7PEU - chains A and J of the 27 polymer chains in the assembly; structure by electron microscopy, 7.20 A resolution (low resolution: residue-level contacts below are approximate; hydrogen-bond / salt-bridge calls are withheld).

Chain A:
Name: Histone H3.2
Source organism: Homo sapiens
UniProt: Q71DI3 (H32_HUMAN); residues 0-135 here correspond to UniProt positions 1-136 (UniProt number = residue number + 1)
Chain sequence (136 residues; numbered 0 to 135; the number before each row is that of its first residue; numbering starts at 0):
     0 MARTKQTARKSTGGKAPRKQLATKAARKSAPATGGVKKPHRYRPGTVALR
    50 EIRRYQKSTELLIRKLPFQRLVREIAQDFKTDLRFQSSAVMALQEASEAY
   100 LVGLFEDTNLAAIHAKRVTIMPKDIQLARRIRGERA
Unresolved in the structure: 0-36, 134-135
Sequence notes: engineered mutation Ala110 (Cys111 in Q71DI3)
UniProt features mapped onto this chain:
  - modified residue: Arg2 (Asymmetric dimethylarginine), Thr3 (Phosphothreonine), Lys4 (Allysine), Gln5 (5-glutamyl dopamine), Thr6 (Phosphothreonine), Arg8 (Citrulline), Lys9 (N6,N6,N6-trimethyllysine), Ser10 (ADP-ribosylserine), Thr11 (Phosphothreonine), Lys14 (N6-(2-hydroxyisobutyryl)lysine), Arg17 (Asymmetric dimethylarginine), Lys18 (N6-(2-hydroxyisobutyryl)lysine), Lys23 (N6-(2-hydroxyisobutyryl)lysine), Arg26 (Citrulline), Lys27 (N6,N6,N6-trimethyllysine), Ser28 (ADP-ribosylserine), Lys36 (N6,N6,N6-trimethyllysine), Lys37 (N6-methyllysine), Tyr41 (Phosphotyrosine), Lys56 (N6,N6,N6-trimethyllysine) and 8 more in UniProt
  - lipidation: Lys18 (N6-decanoyllysine)

Chain J:
Molecule: 520-nt DNA strand
Source organism: synthetic construct
Sequence (520 nucleotides; each row starts with the number of its first residue):
   181 GGCACTGGAACAGGATGTATATATGTGACACGTGCCTGGAGACTAGGGAG
   231 TAATCCCCTTGGCGGTTAAAACGCGGGGGACAGCGCGTACGTGCGTTTAA
   281 GCGGTGCTAGAGCTGTCTACGACCAATTGAGCGGCCTCGGCACCGGGATT
   331 CTCCAGGGGATGTGGATGCTCGGGTCCGGCACTGGAACAGGATGTATATA
   381 TGTGACACGTGCCTGGAGACTAGGGAGTAATCCCCTTGGCGGTTAAAACG
   431 CGGGGGACAGCGCGTACGTGCGTTTAAGCGGTGCTAGAGCTGTCTACGAC
   481 CAATTGAGCGGCCTCGGCACCGGGATTCTCCAGGGGATCCGGATGCTCGG
   531 GTCCGGCACGTGAACAGGATGTATATATGTGACACGTGCCTGGAGACTAG
   581 GGAGTAATCCCCTTGGCGGTTAAAACGCGGGGGACAGCGCGTACGTGCGT
   631 TTAAGCGGTGCTAGAGCTGTCTACGACCAATTGAGCGGCCTCGGCACCGG
   681 GATTCTCCAGGGGATCCGGA

Chain A / chain J interface:
Residue-residue contacts (29):
  His39(A) - DG627(J)
  Arg40(A) - DG625(J)
  Arg40(A) - DT626(J)
  Arg40(A) - DG627(J)
  Tyr41(A) - DT626(J)
  Tyr41(A) - DG627(J)
  Arg42(A) - DT626(J)
  Pro43(A) - DG625(J)
  Pro43(A) - DT626(J)
  Gly44(A) - DG625(J)
  Gly44(A) - DT626(J)
  Thr45(A) - DT626(J)
  Val46(A) - DT626(J)
  Val46(A) - DG627(J)
  Ala47(A) - DT626(J)
  Arg49(A) - DG551(J)
  Arg49(A) - DT552(J)
  Arg53(A) - DT552(J)
  Lys56(A) - DA553(J)
  Arg63(A) - DA634(J)
  Arg63(A) - DG635(J)
  Lys64(A) - DG635(J)
  Leu65(A) - DA634(J)
  Leu65(A) - DG635(J)
  Pro66(A) - DA634(J)
  Arg69(A) - DA634(J)
  Asp81(A) - DG644(J)
  Arg83(A) - DA643(J)
  Arg83(A) - DG644(J)
Interface residues without a listed pair, chain A (20 interface residues in all): Glu50
Interface residues without a listed pair, chain J (11 interface residues in all): DT550

In short:
The interface between chain A and chain J involves 20 residues on one side and 11 on the other.
Chain A is Histone H3.2 (Homo sapiens) and chain J is a 520-nt DNA strand (synthetic construct); the
structure, Trinucleosome of the 4x177 nucleosome array containing H1, was determined by electron microscopy,
deposited together with 7PET, 7PEV, 7PEW, 7PEX, 7PEY, 7PEZ and 16 further entries.
